Entry 4FZW (X-ray diffraction, 2.55 A resolution); this record covers chains A and B of the 4 polymer chains in the assembly.

# Chain A (and B)
Name: 2,3-dehydroadipyl-CoA hydratase
Source organism: Escherichia coli
Notes: EC 4.2.1.17; chain B of this document is another copy of the same molecule, construct and numbering; everything in this record applies to it too
Reference sequence: P76082 (PAAF_ECOLI); residue numbers follow UniProt; this construct covers 1-255
Sequence (258 residues; numbered -2 to 255; the number before each row is that of its first residue; numbers below 1 keep their minus sign (Met-2 is residue -2)):
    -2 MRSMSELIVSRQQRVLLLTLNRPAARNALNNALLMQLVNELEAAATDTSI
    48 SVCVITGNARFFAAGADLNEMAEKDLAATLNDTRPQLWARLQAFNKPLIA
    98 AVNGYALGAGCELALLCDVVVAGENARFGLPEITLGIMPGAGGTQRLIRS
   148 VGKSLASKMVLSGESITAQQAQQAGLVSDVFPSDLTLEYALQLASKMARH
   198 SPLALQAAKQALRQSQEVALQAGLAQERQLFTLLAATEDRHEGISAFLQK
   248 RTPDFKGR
Unresolved in the structure: -2 to 1 (chain B: -2 to -1)
Sequence notes: initiating methionine (-2); expression tag (-1 to 0)
Reported in the primary citation:
  - catalytic residues: Ala63, Ala106, Glu109, Glu129 (proposed by the authors, not directly observed)

# Interface between chain A and chain B
Pairs across the interface - 8 pairs, chain A then chain B:
  Leu73(A) with Ala233(B); Thr234(B)
  Ala74(A) with Arg255(B)
  Leu77(A) with Leu230(B), hydrophobic
  Leu200(A) with Leu77(B), hydrophobic
  Leu230(A) with Leu73(B), hydrophobic; Leu77(B), hydrophobic
  Ala233(A) with Leu73(B)
Other interface residues (no listed pair), chain A (9 interface residues in all): Thr234, Gly254, Arg255
Other interface residues (no listed pair), chain B (9 interface residues in all): Ala74, Leu200, Gly254

# Overview
The chain A/chain B interface involves 9 residues from each chain. From the paper: catalytic residues
Ala63(A), Ala106(A) and Glu109(A) among others.
Both chains are 2,3-dehydroadipyl-CoA hydratase (Escherichia coli). Entry 4FZW (Crystal Structure of the
PaaF-PaaG Hydratase-Isomerase Complex from E.coli) was determined by X-ray diffraction.
